6LIU - chains A and B; structure by X-ray diffraction, 2.80 A resolution.

# Chain A (and B)
Protein: Tyrosine/DOPA decarboxylase 2
Source organism: Papaver somniferum
Notes: EC 4.1.1.28, 4.1.1.25; chain B of this document is another copy of the same molecule, construct and numbering; everything in this record applies to it too
Reference sequence: P54769 (TYDC2_PAPSO); numbering as in UniProt (aligned over 1-531)
Sequence (531 residues; each row starts with the number of its first residue):
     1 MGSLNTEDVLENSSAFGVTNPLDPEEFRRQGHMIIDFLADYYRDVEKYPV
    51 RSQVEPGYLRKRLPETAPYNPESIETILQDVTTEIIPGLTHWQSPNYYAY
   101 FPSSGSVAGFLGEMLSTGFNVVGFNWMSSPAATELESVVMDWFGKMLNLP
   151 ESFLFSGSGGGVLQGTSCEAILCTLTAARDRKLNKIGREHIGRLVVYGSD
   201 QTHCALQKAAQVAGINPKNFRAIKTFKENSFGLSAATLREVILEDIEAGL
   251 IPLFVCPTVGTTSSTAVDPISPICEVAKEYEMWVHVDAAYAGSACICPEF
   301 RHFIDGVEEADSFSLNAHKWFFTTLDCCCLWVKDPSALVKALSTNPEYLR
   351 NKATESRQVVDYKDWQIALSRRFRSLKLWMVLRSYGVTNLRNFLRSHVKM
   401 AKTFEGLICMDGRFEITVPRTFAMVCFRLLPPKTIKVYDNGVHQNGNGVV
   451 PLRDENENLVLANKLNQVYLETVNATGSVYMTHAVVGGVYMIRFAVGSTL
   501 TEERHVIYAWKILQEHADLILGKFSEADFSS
Not modelled in the structure: 1-18, 351-358, 433-456, 528-531
Curated features (UniProtKB/Swiss-Prot):
  - modified residue: Lys319 (N6-(pyridoxal phosphate)lysine)

# How chain A and chain B interact
Contacting residue pairs (296; chain A residue first):
  Asn20(A) - Thr499(B)  hydrogen bond (side chain-backbone)
  Asn20(A) - Leu500(B)
  Pro21(A) - Ser106(B)
  Pro21(A) - Val107(B)  hydrogen bond (backbone-backbone)
  Pro21(A) - Tyr385(B)  hydrogen bond (backbone-side chain)
  Pro21(A) - Phe393(B)  hydrophobic
  Pro21(A) - Thr499(B)
  Leu22(A) - Gln93(B)
  Leu22(A) - Ser106(B)
  Leu22(A) - Val107(B)
  Leu22(A) - Thr499(B)
  Leu22(A) - Leu500(B)
  Pro24(A) - Ala39(B)
  Pro24(A) - Tyr42(B)  hydrophobic
  Pro24(A) - Arg43(B)
  Phe27(A) - Ile35(B)
  Phe27(A) - Leu38(B)  hydrophobic
  Phe27(A) - Ala39(B)
  Phe27(A) - Tyr42(B)  hydrophobic
  Phe27(A) - Val107(B)  hydrophobic
  Phe27(A) - Phe110(B)  hydrophobic
  Arg28(A) - Ile35(B)
  Arg28(A) - Asp36(B)  salt bridge
  Arg28(A) - Ala39(B)
  Arg28(A) - Asp40(B)  salt bridge
  Gln30(A) - Leu111(B)
  Gly31(A) - Ile35(B)
  His32(A) - His32(B)  hydrogen bond
  His32(A) - Ile35(B)
  His32(A) - Asp36(B)  salt bridge
  Ile34(A) - Leu111(B)  hydrophobic
  Ile34(A) - Leu115(B)  hydrophobic
  Ile35(A) - Phe27(B)
  Ile35(A) - Arg28(B)
  Ile35(A) - Gly31(B)
  Ile35(A) - His32(B)
  Ile35(A) - Ile35(B)  hydrophobic
  Asp36(A) - Arg28(B)  salt bridge
  Asp36(A) - His32(B)  salt bridge
  Phe37(A) - Leu115(B)  hydrophobic
  Leu38(A) - Phe27(B)  hydrophobic
  Leu38(A) - Met114(B)
  Leu38(A) - Leu115(B)  hydrophobic
  Leu38(A) - Gly118(B)
  Ala39(A) - Pro24(B)
  Ala39(A) - Phe27(B)
  Ala39(A) - Arg28(B)
  Asp40(A) - Arg28(B)  salt bridge
  Tyr41(A) - Phe119(B)  hydrophobic
  Tyr42(A) - Leu22(B)
  Tyr42(A) - Pro24(B)
  Tyr42(A) - Phe27(B)  hydrophobic
  Tyr42(A) - Gly118(B)  hydrogen bond (side chain-backbone)
  Arg43(A) - Pro24(B)
  Arg51(A) - Met127(B)
  Ser52(A) - Met127(B)
  Ser52(A) - Pro130(B)
  Val54(A) - Trp126(B)
  Val54(A) - Pro130(B)  hydrophobic
  Glu55(A) - Trp126(B)
  Pro56(A) - Trp126(B)  hydrophobic
  Pro56(A) - Glu134(B)
  Pro56(A) - Val359(B)  hydrophobic
  Gly57(A) - Glu134(B)  hydrogen bond (backbone-side chain)
  Tyr58(A) - Ala131(B)
  Tyr58(A) - Glu134(B)  hydrogen bond (backbone-side chain)
  Leu59(A) - Glu134(B)  hydrogen bond (backbone-side chain)
  Leu59(A) - Leu135(B)
  Arg60(A) - Glu134(B)
  Arg60(A) - Ser137(B)  hydrogen bond (side chain-backbone)
  Arg60(A) - Val138(B)
  Arg60(A) - Asp141(B)  salt bridge
  Pro64(A) - Trp142(B)  hydrogen bond (backbone-side chain)
  Glu65(A) - Trp142(B)
  Glu65(A) - Lys145(B)  hydrogen bond (backbone-side chain)
  Thr66(A) - Trp142(B)
  Ala67(A) - Trp142(B)  hydrophobic
  Ala67(A) - Met146(B)  hydrophobic
  Ala67(A) - Val387(B)  hydrophobic
  Pro68(A) - Trp142(B)
  Pro68(A) - Leu382(B)
  Pro68(A) - Gly386(B)
  Pro68(A) - Val387(B)  hydrogen bond (backbone-backbone)
  Tyr69(A) - Gly386(B)
  Tyr69(A) - Val387(B)  hydrogen bond (backbone-backbone)
  Tyr69(A) - Thr388(B)  hydrogen bond (backbone-side chain)
  Tyr69(A) - Arg391(B)
  Pro71(A) - Arg383(B)
  Pro71(A) - Ser384(B)
  Pro71(A) - Tyr385(B)
  Pro71(A) - Asn389(B)
  Glu72(A) - Arg383(B)  salt bridge
  Glu72(A) - Ser384(B)
  Ile74(A) - Leu111(B)  hydrophobic
  Ile74(A) - Met380(B)  hydrophobic
  Ile77(A) - Met380(B)  hydrophobic
  Ile77(A) - Arg383(B)
  Ile77(A) - Ser384(B)
  Asp80(A) - Arg383(B)  salt bridge
  Val81(A) - Trp379(B)  hydrophobic
  Ile85(A) - Ala131(B)
  Ile85(A) - Trp379(B)  hydrophobic
  Ile86(A) - Phe119(B)  hydrophobic
  Gly88(A) - Ser129(B)
  Gly88(A) - Pro130(B)
  Gly88(A) - Ala131(B)  hydrogen bond (backbone-backbone)
  Leu89(A) - Phe119(B)  hydrophobic
  Leu89(A) - Ser129(B)
  Thr90(A) - Val121(B)
  Thr90(A) - Met127(B)  hydrogen bond (side chain-backbone)
  Thr90(A) - Ser128(B)
  Thr90(A) - Ser129(B)  hydrogen bond (backbone-side chain)
  Trp92(A) - Asn120(B)
  Trp92(A) - Val121(B)
  Trp92(A) - Val122(B)  hydrophobic
  Trp92(A) - Ser128(B)  hydrogen bond (side chain-backbone)
  Gln93(A) - Leu22(B)
  Gln93(A) - Phe119(B)
  Gln93(A) - Asn120(B)  hydrogen bond (side chain-backbone)
  Tyr100(A) - Phe124(B)
  Tyr100(A) - Asn125(B)  hydrogen bond
  Ser103(A) - Asn120(B)  hydrogen bond (side chain-backbone)
  Ser103(A) - Val122(B)
  Ser104(A) - Asn120(B)
  Gly105(A) - Asn120(B)
  Ser106(A) - Pro21(B)
  Ser106(A) - Leu22(B)
  Val107(A) - Pro21(B)  hydrogen bond (backbone-backbone)
  Val107(A) - Phe27(B)  hydrophobic
  Val107(A) - Gln30(B)
  Phe110(A) - Phe27(B)  hydrophobic
  Phe110(A) - Met114(B)
  Phe110(A) - Thr117(B)
  Phe110(A) - Gly118(B)
  Leu111(A) - Gln30(B)
  Leu111(A) - Ile34(B)  hydrophobic
  Leu111(A) - Ile74(B)  hydrophobic
  Glu113(A) - Glu113(B)
  Glu113(A) - Met114(B)
  Glu113(A) - Arg372(B)  salt bridge
  Met114(A) - Ile34(B)  hydrophobic
  Met114(A) - Ile35(B)  hydrophobic
  Met114(A) - Leu38(B)
  Met114(A) - Phe110(B)  hydrophobic
  Met114(A) - Met114(B)  hydrophobic
  Thr117(A) - Phe110(B)
  Thr117(A) - Met114(B)
  Thr117(A) - Thr324(B)
  Gly118(A) - Leu38(B)
  Gly118(A) - Tyr42(B)  hydrogen bond (backbone-side chain)
  Gly118(A) - Phe110(B)
  Phe119(A) - Tyr41(B)  hydrophobic
  Phe119(A) - Val81(B)  hydrophobic
  Phe119(A) - Ile86(B)  hydrophobic
  Phe119(A) - Leu89(B)  hydrophobic
  Phe119(A) - Gln93(B)
  Asn120(A) - Trp92(B)
  Asn120(A) - Gln93(B)
  Asn120(A) - Ser103(B)  hydrogen bond (backbone-side chain)
  Asn120(A) - Thr324(B)
  Asn120(A) - Leu325(B)  hydrogen bond (side chain-backbone)
  Val121(A) - Leu89(B)  hydrophobic
  Val121(A) - Thr90(B)
  Val121(A) - Trp92(B)
  Val121(A) - Leu325(B)
  Val122(A) - Trp92(B)
  Val122(A) - Ser103(B)
  Phe124(A) - Tyr100(B)
  Asn125(A) - Tyr100(B)  hydrogen bond
  Trp126(A) - Val54(B)
  Trp126(A) - Glu55(B)
  Trp126(A) - Pro56(B)  hydrophobic
  Met127(A) - Arg51(B)
  Met127(A) - Ser52(B)
  Met127(A) - Thr90(B)  hydrogen bond (backbone-side chain)
  Met127(A) - Tyr480(B)
  Ser128(A) - Thr90(B)
  Ser128(A) - Trp92(B)  hydrogen bond (backbone-side chain)
  Ser129(A) - Gly88(B)
  Ser129(A) - Leu89(B)
  Ser129(A) - Thr90(B)  hydrogen bond (side chain-backbone)
  Pro130(A) - Ser52(B)
  Pro130(A) - Val54(B)  hydrophobic
  Pro130(A) - Gly88(B)
  Ala131(A) - Tyr58(B)
  Ala131(A) - Ile85(B)
  Ala131(A) - Gly88(B)  hydrogen bond (backbone-backbone)
  Glu134(A) - Glu55(B)
  Glu134(A) - Pro56(B)
  Glu134(A) - Gly57(B)  hydrogen bond (side chain-backbone)
  Glu134(A) - Tyr58(B)  hydrogen bond (side chain-backbone)
  Glu134(A) - Leu59(B)  hydrogen bond (side chain-backbone)
  Glu134(A) - Arg60(B)
  Leu135(A) - Leu59(B)
  Ser137(A) - Arg60(B)
  Asp141(A) - Arg60(B)  salt bridge
  Trp142(A) - Pro64(B)  hydrogen bond (side chain-backbone)
  Trp142(A) - Glu65(B)
  Trp142(A) - Thr66(B)
  Trp142(A) - Ala67(B)  hydrophobic
  Trp142(A) - Pro68(B)
  Lys145(A) - Glu65(B)  hydrogen bond (side chain-backbone)
  Met146(A) - Ala67(B)  hydrophobic
  Phe155(A) - Arg60(B)
  Thr166(A) - Ala368(B)
  Thr166(A) - Ser370(B)
  Cys168(A) - Ile367(B)  hydrogen bond (side chain-backbone)
  Leu172(A) - Val212(B)  hydrophobic
  Arg179(A) - Gln211(B)  hydrogen bond (side chain-backbone)
  Arg179(A) - Val212(B)  hydrogen bond (side chain-backbone)
  Arg179(A) - Gly214(B)
  Arg188(A) - Asn216(B)
  Arg188(A) - Pro217(B)
  Ile191(A) - Ile191(B)  hydrophobic
  His203(A) - Leu369(B)
  Cys204(A) - Thr344(B)
  Ala205(A) - Leu369(B)  hydrophobic
  Gln207(A) - Thr344(B)  hydrogen bond (side chain-backbone)
  Lys208(A) - Leu342(B)
  Lys208(A) - Thr344(B)
  Lys208(A) - Lys363(B)  hydrogen bond (side chain-backbone)
  Lys208(A) - Gln366(B)  hydrogen bond (side chain-backbone)
  Lys208(A) - Ile367(B)  hydrogen bond (side chain-backbone)
  Lys208(A) - Ala368(B)
  Gln211(A) - Arg179(B)  hydrogen bond (backbone-side chain)
  Gln211(A) - Ala341(B)  hydrogen bond (side chain-backbone)
  Gln211(A) - Ser343(B)  hydrogen bond (side chain-backbone)
  Gln211(A) - Arg350(B)  hydrogen bond
  Val212(A) - Leu172(B)  hydrophobic
  Val212(A) - Arg179(B)  hydrogen bond (backbone-side chain)
  Val212(A) - Val212(B)
  Val212(A) - Ala213(B)
  Ala213(A) - Val212(B)
  Gly214(A) - Arg179(B)
  Asn216(A) - Arg188(B)
  Lys218(A) - Glu347(B)  salt bridge
  Thr324(A) - Thr117(B)
  Thr324(A) - Asn120(B)
  Leu325(A) - Asn120(B)  hydrogen bond (backbone-side chain)
  Leu325(A) - Val121(B)
  Leu325(A) - Arg371(B)
  Leu325(A) - Arg372(B)  hydrogen bond (backbone-side chain)
  Asp326(A) - Arg372(B)  salt bridge
  Ala341(A) - Gln211(B)
  Leu342(A) - Lys208(B)
  Leu342(A) - Val212(B)  hydrophobic
  Ser343(A) - Gln211(B)
  Thr344(A) - Cys204(B)
  Thr344(A) - Gln207(B)
  Thr344(A) - Lys208(B)
  Arg350(A) - Gln211(B)
  Val359(A) - Pro56(B)  hydrophobic
  Lys363(A) - Lys208(B)  hydrogen bond (backbone-side chain)
  Gln366(A) - Lys208(B)  hydrogen bond (backbone-side chain)
  Ile367(A) - Cys168(B)
  Ile367(A) - Lys208(B)  hydrogen bond (backbone-side chain)
  Ala368(A) - Thr166(B)
  Leu369(A) - His203(B)
  Leu369(A) - Cys204(B)  hydrophobic
  Leu369(A) - Ala205(B)  hydrophobic
  Ser370(A) - Thr166(B)
  Arg371(A) - Leu325(B)
  Arg372(A) - Glu113(B)  salt bridge
  Arg372(A) - Leu325(B)  hydrogen bond (side chain-backbone)
  Arg372(A) - Asp326(B)  salt bridge
  Arg372(A) - Arg372(B)
  Phe373(A) - Leu89(B)  hydrophobic
  Trp379(A) - Asp80(B)
  Trp379(A) - Val81(B)  hydrophobic
  Trp379(A) - Ile85(B)  hydrophobic
  Met380(A) - Ile74(B)  hydrophobic
  Met380(A) - Ile77(B)  hydrophobic
  Leu382(A) - Pro68(B)
  Arg383(A) - Pro68(B)
  Arg383(A) - Pro71(B)
  Arg383(A) - Glu72(B)  salt bridge
  Arg383(A) - Ile77(B)
  Arg383(A) - Asp80(B)  salt bridge
  Ser384(A) - Pro71(B)
  Ser384(A) - Glu72(B)
  Ser384(A) - Ile77(B)
  Tyr385(A) - Pro21(B)  hydrogen bond (side chain-backbone)
  Tyr385(A) - Pro71(B)
  Gly386(A) - Pro68(B)
  Gly386(A) - Tyr69(B)
  Val387(A) - Pro68(B)  hydrogen bond (backbone-backbone)
  Val387(A) - Tyr69(B)
  Thr388(A) - Tyr69(B)  hydrogen bond (side chain-backbone)
  Asn389(A) - Pro71(B)
  Phe393(A) - Pro21(B)  hydrophobic
  Thr499(A) - Asn20(B)  hydrogen bond (backbone-side chain)
  Thr499(A) - Pro21(B)
  Thr499(A) - Leu22(B)
  Leu500(A) - Asn20(B)
  Leu500(A) - Leu22(B)
  Glu502(A) - Asn20(B)
Other interface residues (no listed pair), chain A (144 interface residues in all): Asp23, Glu26, Leu63, Asn70, Thr76, Leu78, Leu115, Val138, Glu169, Thr176, Pro217, His318, Phe322, Glu347, Arg391, Tyr480
Other interface residues (no listed pair), chain B (145 interface residues in all): Asp23, Glu26, Phe37, Leu63, Asn70, Thr76, Leu78, Ser104, Gly105, Phe155, Ser156, Thr176, Lys218, His318, Lys319, Phe373, Lys377, Glu502

# Summary
Chain A and chain B form an interface of 144 and 145 residues respectively, with 57 hydrogen bonds and 17 salt
bridges. Polar pairs include Arg28(A)-Asp36(B), Arg28(A)-Asp40(B) and His32(A)-Asp36(B).
Both chains are Tyrosine/DOPA decarboxylase 2 (Papaver somniferum). Entry 6LIU (Crystal structure of apo
Tyrosine decarboxylase) was determined by X-ray diffraction together with 6LIV from the same study.
